8GAF - chains I and J of the 13 polymer chains in the assembly; structure by electron microscopy, 3.64 A resolution.

# Chain I (and J)
Molecule: Cas11
From: Neisseria lactamica
Notes: chain J of this document is another copy of the same molecule, construct and numbering; everything in this record applies to it too
Reference sequence: A0A378VF47 (A0A378VF47_NEILA); residues 2-125 here correspond to UniProt positions 459-582 (UniProt number = residue number + 457)
Amino-acid sequence (124 residues; row label = number of the first residue in the row):
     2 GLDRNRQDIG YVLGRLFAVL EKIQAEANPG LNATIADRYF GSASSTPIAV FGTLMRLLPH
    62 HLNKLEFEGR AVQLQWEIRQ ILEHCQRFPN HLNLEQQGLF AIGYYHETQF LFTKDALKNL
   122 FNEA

# Chain I / chain J interface
Residue-residue contacts (40; chain I residue first):
  Gly2(I) - Glu84(J)  hydrogen bond (backbone-side chain)
  Arg7(I) - Gln87(J)  hydrogen bond (side chain-backbone)
  Arg7(I) - Arg88(J)
  Asn33(I) - Glu69(J)
  Ala34(I) - Asn64(J)
  Ala37(I) - Pro60(J)
  Asp38(I) - Pro60(J)
  Asp38(I) - Leu63(J)
  Asp38(I) - Asn64(J)  hydrogen bond (backbone-side chain)
  Phe41(I) - Met56(J)
  Phe41(I) - Arg57(J)
  Phe41(I) - Pro60(J)  hydrophobic
  Gly42(I) - Arg57(J)  hydrogen bond (backbone-side chain)
  Ser43(I) - Arg57(J)
  Ser46(I) - Arg57(J)
  Leu95(I) - Ile49(J)
  Leu95(I) - Ala50(J)  hydrophobic
  Glu96(I) - Ile49(J)
  Glu96(I) - Arg88(J)  salt bridge
  Glu96(I) - Phe89(J)
  Gly99(I) - Phe89(J)
  Leu100(I) - Arg88(J)
  Ala102(I) - Met56(J)  hydrophobic
  Ile103(I) - Leu83(J)  hydrophobic
  Ile103(I) - Cys86(J)  hydrophobic
  Ile103(I) - Gln87(J)
  Ile103(I) - Phe89(J)  hydrophobic
  Tyr105(I) - Gln76(J)  hydrogen bond
  Tyr106(I) - Met56(J)  hydrophobic
  Tyr106(I) - Ile79(J)  hydrophobic
  Tyr106(I) - Arg80(J)
  Tyr106(I) - Leu83(J)  hydrophobic
  His107(I) - Leu83(J)  hydrogen bond (side chain-backbone)
  His107(I) - Glu84(J)
  His107(I) - Cys86(J)  hydrogen bond (side chain-backbone)
  Thr109(I) - Arg80(J)  hydrogen bond (backbone-side chain)
  Gln110(I) - Arg80(J)
  Gln110(I) - Gln81(J)  hydrogen bond
  Gln110(I) - Glu84(J)
  Phe113(I) - Arg80(J)
Other interface residues (no listed pair), chain I (25 interface residues in all): Tyr12, Ser45, Gln98
Other interface residues (no listed pair), chain J (21 interface residues in all): Leu59, Pro90, Asn91

# In short
Chain I and chain J form an interface of 25 and 21 residues respectively, with 9 hydrogen bonds and 1 salt
bridge. Polar contacts include Glu96(I)-Arg88(J), Gly2(I)-Glu84(J) and Arg7(I)-Gln87(J).
Both chains are Cas11 (Neisseria lactamica). Entry 8GAF (Exploiting Activation and Inactivation Mechanisms in
Type I-C CRISPR-Cas3 for Genome Editing Applications) was determined by electron microscopy (same publication
as 8G9S, 8G9T, 8G9U, 8GAM and 8GAN).
